PDB entry 7EM9 | X-ray diffraction, 1.90 A resolution | chains A and C of the 3 polymer chains in the assembly

Chain A:
Protein: Leucocyte antigen
Organism: Sus scrofa
Reference sequence: O19075 (O19075_PIG); residues 1-275 here correspond to UniProt positions 22-296 (UniProt number = residue number + 21)
Chain sequence (275 residues; numbered 1 to 275; the number before each row is that of its first residue):
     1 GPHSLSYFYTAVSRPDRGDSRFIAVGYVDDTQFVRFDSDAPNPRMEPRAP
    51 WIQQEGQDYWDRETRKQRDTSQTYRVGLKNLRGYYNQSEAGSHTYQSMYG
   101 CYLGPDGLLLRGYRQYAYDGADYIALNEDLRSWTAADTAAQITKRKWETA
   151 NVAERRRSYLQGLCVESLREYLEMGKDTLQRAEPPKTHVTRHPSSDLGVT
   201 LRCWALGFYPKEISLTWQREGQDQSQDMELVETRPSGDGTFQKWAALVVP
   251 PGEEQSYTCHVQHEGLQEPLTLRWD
Disulfide bonds: Cys101-Cys164, Cys203-Cys259

Chain C:
Protein: Ser-leu-asp-glu-tyr-ser-ser-asp-val
Chain sequence (9 residues; each row starts with the number of its first residue):
     1 SLDEYSSDV

Chain A / chain C interface:
Residue-residue contacts (41; chain A residue first):
  Leu5(A) - Ser1(C)
  Tyr7(A) - Ser1(C)  hydrogen bond (side chain-backbone)
  Tyr7(A) - Leu2(C)  hydrogen bond (side chain-backbone)
  Tyr9(A) - Leu2(C)
  Tyr9(A) - Asp3(C)
  Met45(A) - Leu2(C)  hydrophobic
  Glu63(A) - Ser1(C)  hydrogen bond
  Glu63(A) - Leu2(C)  hydrogen bond (side chain-backbone)
  Lys66(A) - Ser1(C)  hydrogen bond
  Lys66(A) - Leu2(C)  hydrogen bond (side chain-backbone)
  Lys66(A) - Glu4(C)
  Gln67(A) - Leu2(C)
  Thr70(A) - Ser6(C)  hydrogen bond
  Thr73(A) - Ser6(C)
  Thr73(A) - Ser7(C)
  Thr73(A) - Asp8(C)
  Val76(A) - Asp8(C)
  Gly77(A) - Val9(C)
  Asn80(A) - Val9(C)  hydrogen bond (side chain-backbone)
  Leu81(A) - Val9(C)  hydrophobic
  Tyr84(A) - Val9(C)  hydrogen bond (side chain-backbone)
  Tyr95(A) - Val9(C)
  Tyr99(A) - Leu2(C)
  Tyr99(A) - Asp3(C)  hydrogen bond (side chain-backbone)
  Arg114(A) - Asp3(C)  salt bridge
  Tyr123(A) - Val9(C)  hydrophobic
  Thr143(A) - Val9(C)  hydrogen bond (side chain-backbone)
  Lys146(A) - Val9(C)  hydrogen bond (side chain-backbone)
  Trp147(A) - Ser7(C)  hydrogen bond
  Trp147(A) - Asp8(C)  hydrogen bond (side chain-backbone)
  Val152(A) - Tyr5(C)  hydrophobic
  Val152(A) - Ser7(C)
  Arg156(A) - Asp3(C)  salt bridge
  Arg156(A) - Tyr5(C)  hydrogen bond (side chain-backbone)
  Tyr159(A) - Ser1(C)  hydrogen bond (side chain-backbone)
  Tyr159(A) - Leu2(C)
  Tyr159(A) - Asp3(C)
  Leu163(A) - Ser1(C)
  Leu163(A) - Leu2(C)
  Ser167(A) - Ser1(C)  hydrogen bond (side chain-backbone)
  Tyr171(A) - Ser1(C)  hydrogen bond (side chain-backbone)
Interface residues without a listed pair, chain A (30 interface residues in all): Asp69, Ala150, Arg155

In short:
30 residues of chain A and 9 residues of chain C are in contact, with 18 hydrogen bonds and 2 salt bridges.
Polar contacts include Arg114(A)-Asp3(C), Arg156(A)-Asp3(C) and Tyr7(A)-Ser1(C).
Here chain A is Leucocyte antigen (Sus scrofa) and chain C is Ser-leu-asp-glu-tyr-ser-ser-asp-val. Entry 7EM9
(Mooring Stone-Like Arg114 Pulls Diverse Bulged Peptides: First Insight into African Swine Fever Virus-Derived
T Cell ...) was determined by X-ray diffraction (same publication as 7EMA, 7EMB, 7EMC and 7EMD).
